PDB entry 1W1K | X-ray diffraction, 2.55 A resolution | chains A and B

Chain A (and B):
Molecule: Vanillyl-alcohol oxidase
Organism: Penicillium simplicissimum
Notes: EC 1.1.3.13; chain B of this document is another copy of the same molecule, construct and numbering; everything in this record applies to it too
UniProt: P56216 (VAOX_PENSI); residues 1-560 here = UniProt positions 1-560
Amino-acid sequence (560 residues; row label = number of the first residue in the row):
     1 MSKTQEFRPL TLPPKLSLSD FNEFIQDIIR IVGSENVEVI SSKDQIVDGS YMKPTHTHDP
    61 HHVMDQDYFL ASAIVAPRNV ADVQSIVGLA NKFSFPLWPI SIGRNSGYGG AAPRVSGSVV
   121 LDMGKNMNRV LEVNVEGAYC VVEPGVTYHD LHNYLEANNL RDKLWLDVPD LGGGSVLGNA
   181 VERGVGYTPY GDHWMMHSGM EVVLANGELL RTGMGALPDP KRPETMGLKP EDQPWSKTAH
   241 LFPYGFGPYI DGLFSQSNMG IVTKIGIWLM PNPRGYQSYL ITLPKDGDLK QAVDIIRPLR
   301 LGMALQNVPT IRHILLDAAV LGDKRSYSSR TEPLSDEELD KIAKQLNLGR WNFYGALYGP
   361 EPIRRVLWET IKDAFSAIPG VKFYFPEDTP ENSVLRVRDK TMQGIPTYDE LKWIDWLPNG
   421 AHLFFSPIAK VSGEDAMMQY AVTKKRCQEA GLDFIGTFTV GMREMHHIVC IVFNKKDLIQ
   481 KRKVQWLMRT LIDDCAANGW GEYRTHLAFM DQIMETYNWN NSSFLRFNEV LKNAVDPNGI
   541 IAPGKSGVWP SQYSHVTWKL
Not modelled in the structure: 1-5, 42-46
Sequence notes: engineered mutation T238 (Ile in P56216)
Glycans and other covalent adducts: flavin-adenine dinucleotide (FAD) linked to H422
Ligand contacts:
  - Isoeugenol (EUG; 2-methoxy-4-[(1E)-prop-1-en-1-yl]phenol): Y108, D170, V185, Y187, F424, T457, T459, H466, I468, C470, Y503, R504
  - FAD (flavin-adenine dinucleotide): W98, P99, I100, S101, I102, G103, R104, N105, S106, M123, P144, P169, D170, L171, G174, S175, G178, N179, V181, E182, G184, V185, Y187, G260, I261, V262, E410, W413, I414, F424, Y503, R504, K545
UniProt features mapped onto this chain:
  - active site: Y108, Y503, R504
  - site: D170 (Important for the catalytic mechanism)
  - modified residue: H422 (Tele-8alpha-FAD histidine)
Reported in the primary citation:
  - mutagenesis - I238T (40-fold): increased catalytic activity on creosol
  - mutagenesis - I238T (65-fold): decreased catalytic activity on eugenol
  - binding site for Isoeugenol: Y108, D170, Y503, R504
  - binding site for flavin-adenine dinucleotide: H422
  - catalytic residues: Y108, Y503, R504 (citing earlier work)
  - catalytic residues: D192, E464, H466 (proposed by the authors, not directly observed)

Chain A / chain B interface:
Residue-residue contacts (191; chain A residue first):
  E136(A) - R297(B)  hydrogen bond (backbone-side chain)
  E136(A) - K430(B)  salt bridge
  G137(A) - R463(B)  hydrogen bond (backbone-side chain)
  A138(A) - R463(B)  hydrogen bond (backbone-side chain)
  R183(A) - Y244(B)
  R183(A) - F246(B)
  R183(A) - G247(B)  hydrogen bond (side chain-backbone)
  R183(A) - Y249(B)
  Y190(A) - R463(B)  hydrogen bond
  D192(A) - Y244(B)  hydrogen bond
  W194(A) - Y244(B)
  M195(A) - M195(B)  hydrophobic
  M195(A) - Y244(B)
  E201(A) - W519(B)
  L204(A) - F527(B)  hydrophobic
  L209(A) - N520(B)
  L209(A) - S523(B)  hydrogen bond (backbone-side chain)
  L210(A) - W519(B)
  L210(A) - S523(B)
  L210(A) - F527(B)  hydrophobic
  R211(A) - W519(B)
  M214(A) - I428(B)  hydrophobic
  M214(A) - G501(B)
  M214(A) - Y517(B)  hydrogen bond
  G215(A) - W519(B)
  A216(A) - Y517(B)
  A216(A) - N518(B)  hydrogen bond (backbone-backbone)
  A216(A) - W519(B)  hydrogen bond (backbone-backbone)
  A216(A) - F524(B)  hydrophobic
  L217(A) - G499(B)
  L217(A) - W500(B)
  L217(A) - G501(B)
  L217(A) - T516(B)
  L217(A) - Y517(B)
  P218(A) - T516(B)
  P218(A) - N518(B)
  P218(A) - W519(B)
  P220(A) - A496(B)
  P220(A) - A497(B)
  P220(A) - G499(B)
  P230(A) - W519(B)
  P230(A) - N520(B)
  Q233(A) - W519(B)  hydrogen bond
  K237(A) - K430(B)
  K237(A) - D435(B)  salt bridge
  K237(A) - M438(B)
  K237(A) - N498(B)  hydrogen bond (side chain-backbone)
  K237(A) - G499(B)
  K237(A) - W500(B)
  T238(A) - I428(B)
  L241(A) - K430(B)
  L241(A) - R463(B)
  L241(A) - E464(B)
  F242(A) - I428(B)  hydrophobic
  F242(A) - E464(B)
  F242(A) - H466(B)
  F242(A) - Y503(B)  hydrophobic
  Y244(A) - R183(B)
  Y244(A) - D192(B)  hydrogen bond
  Y244(A) - W194(B)
  Y244(A) - M195(B)  hydrogen bond
  G245(A) - Y503(B)
  G245(A) - Y517(B)
  F246(A) - R183(B)
  F246(A) - Q256(B)
  F246(A) - E502(B)
  F246(A) - T505(B)
  F246(A) - I513(B)  hydrophobic
  F246(A) - M514(B)  hydrophobic
  F246(A) - Y517(B)  hydrophobic
  F246(A) - F524(B)
  F246(A) - S546(B)
  G247(A) - R183(B)  hydrogen bond (backbone-side chain)
  G247(A) - S255(B)
  G247(A) - Q256(B)  hydrogen bond (backbone-side chain)
  G247(A) - S546(B)
  P248(A) - G252(B)
  P248(A) - S255(B)
  P248(A) - Q256(B)
  P248(A) - S257(B)
  P248(A) - F524(B)
  P248(A) - N528(B)
  Y249(A) - R183(B)
  Y249(A) - G252(B)  hydrogen bond (backbone-backbone)
  Y249(A) - L253(B)
  Y249(A) - S255(B)
  I250(A) - L253(B)  hydrophobic
  I250(A) - F524(B)  hydrophobic
  I250(A) - F527(B)  hydrophobic
  I250(A) - N528(B)
  G252(A) - Y249(B)  hydrogen bond (backbone-backbone)
  L253(A) - Y249(B)  hydrogen bond (backbone-backbone)
  L253(A) - L531(B)  hydrophobic
  F254(A) - F527(B)  hydrophobic
  S255(A) - G247(B)
  S255(A) - P248(B)
  S255(A) - Y249(B)
  Q256(A) - F246(B)
  Q256(A) - G247(B)
  Q256(A) - P248(B)
  S257(A) - P248(B)
  W268(A) - R463(B)
  L269(A) - R463(B)  hydrogen bond (backbone-side chain)
  M270(A) - M303(B)  hydrophobic
  P271(A) - L301(B)  hydrophobic
  R297(A) - V135(B)
  R297(A) - E136(B)  hydrogen bond (side chain-backbone)
  L301(A) - E136(B)
  L301(A) - A138(B)  hydrophobic
  L301(A) - P271(B)  hydrophobic
  I363(A) - I363(B)  hydrophobic
  I363(A) - L367(B)  hydrophobic
  V366(A) - I363(B)  hydrophobic
  L367(A) - I363(B)  hydrophobic
  I428(A) - M214(B)  hydrophobic
  I428(A) - T238(B)
  I428(A) - F242(B)  hydrophobic
  K430(A) - E136(B)  salt bridge
  K430(A) - L241(B)
  D435(A) - K237(B)  salt bridge
  M438(A) - K237(B)
  R463(A) - G137(B)  hydrogen bond (side chain-backbone)
  R463(A) - A138(B)  hydrogen bond (side chain-backbone)
  R463(A) - Y190(B)  hydrogen bond
  R463(A) - L241(B)
  R463(A) - W268(B)
  R463(A) - L269(B)  hydrogen bond (side chain-backbone)
  E464(A) - L241(B)
  E464(A) - F242(B)
  H466(A) - F242(B)
  A496(A) - P220(B)
  A497(A) - P220(B)
  N498(A) - P220(B)
  N498(A) - K237(B)  hydrogen bond (backbone-side chain)
  G499(A) - L217(B)
  G499(A) - P220(B)
  G499(A) - K237(B)
  W500(A) - L217(B)
  W500(A) - K237(B)
  G501(A) - L217(B)
  E502(A) - F246(B)
  Y503(A) - F242(B)  hydrophobic
  Y503(A) - G245(B)
  Y503(A) - F246(B)
  T505(A) - F246(B)
  I513(A) - F246(B)  hydrophobic
  T516(A) - L217(B)
  T516(A) - P218(B)
  Y517(A) - G213(B)
  Y517(A) - M214(B)
  Y517(A) - A216(B)
  Y517(A) - L217(B)
  Y517(A) - G245(B)
  Y517(A) - F246(B)  hydrophobic
  N518(A) - A216(B)  hydrogen bond (backbone-backbone)
  N518(A) - P218(B)
  W519(A) - E201(B)
  W519(A) - L209(B)  hydrophobic
  W519(A) - L210(B)
  W519(A) - R211(B)
  W519(A) - G215(B)
  W519(A) - A216(B)  hydrogen bond (backbone-backbone)
  W519(A) - P218(B)
  W519(A) - P230(B)
  W519(A) - Q233(B)  hydrogen bond
  N520(A) - L209(B)
  N520(A) - P230(B)
  S523(A) - L209(B)  hydrogen bond (side chain-backbone)
  S523(A) - L210(B)
  F524(A) - L210(B)  hydrophobic
  F524(A) - A216(B)  hydrophobic
  F524(A) - F246(B)
  F524(A) - P248(B)
  F524(A) - I250(B)  hydrophobic
  F527(A) - L204(B)  hydrophobic
  F527(A) - L210(B)  hydrophobic
  F527(A) - I250(B)  hydrophobic
  F527(A) - F254(B)  hydrophobic
  F527(A) - V535(B)  hydrophobic
  N528(A) - P248(B)
  N528(A) - I250(B)
  V530(A) - A534(B)
  V530(A) - V535(B)  hydrophobic
  L531(A) - L253(B)  hydrophobic
  L531(A) - V535(B)  hydrophobic
  A534(A) - A534(B)  hydrophobic
  V535(A) - F527(B)  hydrophobic
  V535(A) - V530(B)  hydrophobic
  V535(A) - L531(B)  hydrophobic
  S546(A) - F246(B)
  S546(A) - G247(B)
Other interface residues (no listed pair), chain A (90 interface residues in all): V135, G213, S236, M259, M303, P362, A429, S432, R504, M510, M514, V548
Other interface residues (no listed pair), chain B (89 interface residues in all): S236, M270, P362, V366, A429, S432, R504, M510, V548

In short:
Chain A and chain B form an interface of 90 and 89 residues respectively; the contacts include 30 hydrogen
bonds and 4 salt bridges. Among the polar pairs are E136(A)-K430(B), K237(A)-D435(B) and E136(A)-R297(B).
Chain A binds Isoeugenol. From the paper: catalytic residues Y108(A), Y503(A) and R504(A) among others; I238T
of chain A increases catalytic activity on creosol.
Chain A and chain B are both Vanillyl-alcohol oxidase (Penicillium simplicissimum); the structure, STRUCTURE
OF THE OCTAMERIC FLAVOENZYME VANILLYL-ALCOHOL OXIDASE: Ile238Thr Mutant, was determined by X-ray diffraction,
deposited together with 1W1J, 1W1L and 1W1M.
